PDB entry 8QZE | X-ray diffraction, 1.87 A resolution | chain A

Chain A:
Protein: Bifunctional cytochrome P450/NADPH--P450 reductase
From: Priestia megaterium
UniProt: P14779 (CPXB_PRIM2); residues 0-463 here correspond to UniProt positions 1-464 (UniProt number = residue number + 1)
Sequence (466 residues; numbered 0 to 465; the number before each row is that of its first residue; numbering starts at 0):
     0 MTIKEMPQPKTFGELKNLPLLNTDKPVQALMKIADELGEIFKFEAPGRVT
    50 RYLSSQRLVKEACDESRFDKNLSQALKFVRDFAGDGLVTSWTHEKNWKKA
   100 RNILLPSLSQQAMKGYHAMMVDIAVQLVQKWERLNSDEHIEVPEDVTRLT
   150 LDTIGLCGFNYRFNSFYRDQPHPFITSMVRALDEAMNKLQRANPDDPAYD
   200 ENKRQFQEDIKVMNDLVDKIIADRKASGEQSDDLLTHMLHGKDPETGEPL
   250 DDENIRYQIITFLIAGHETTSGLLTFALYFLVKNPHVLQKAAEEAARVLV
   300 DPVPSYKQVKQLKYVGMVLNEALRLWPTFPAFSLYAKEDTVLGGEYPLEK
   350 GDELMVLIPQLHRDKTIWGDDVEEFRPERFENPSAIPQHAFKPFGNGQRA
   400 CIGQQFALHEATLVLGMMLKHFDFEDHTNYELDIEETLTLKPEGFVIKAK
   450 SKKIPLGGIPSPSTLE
Not modelled in the structure: 0-1, 456-465
Differences from the reference sequence: engineered mutation Val-58 (Ile59 in P14779), Val-87 (Phe88 in P14779), Arg-100 (His101 in P14779), Leu-107 (Phe108 in P14779), Ser-135 (Ala136 in P14779), Val-145 (Met146 in P14779), His-239 (Asn240 in P14779), Thr-274 (Ser275 in P14779), Phe-328 (Ala329 in P14779), Glu-434 (Lys435 in P14779), Ile-446 (Val447 in P14779); expression tag (464-465)
Metal / ion sites: heme Fe: Cys-400 (together with imidazole)
Residues lining bound ligands: heme (HEM): Lys-69, Leu-75, Leu-86, Val-87, Trp-96, Arg-100, Leu-107, Ile-153, Phe-261, Ala-264, Gly-265, Thr-268, Thr-269, Leu-272, Leu-322, Thr-327, Phe-328, Phe-331, Pro-392, Phe-393, Gly-394, Gln-397, Arg-398, Ala-399, Cys-400, Ile-401, Gly-402, Phe-405, Ala-406
UniProt features mapped onto this chain:
  - binding site ((9Z)-hexadecenoate): Tyr-51
  - binding site (heme): Cys-400
  - site: Thr-268 (Important for catalytic activity)

Overview:
Chain A binds heme. From UniProt: (9Z)-hexadecenoate-binding residue Tyr-51 and heme-binding residue Cys-400.
Chain A is Bifunctional cytochrome P450/NADPH--P450 reductase (Priestia megaterium); the structure,
Heme-domain BM3 variant 21B3_F87V-A328F, was determined by X-ray diffraction together with 8QZF from the same
study.
